PDB entry 8TH1 | X-ray diffraction, 1.80 A resolution | chains C and D of the 8 polymer chains in the assembly

Chain C (and D):
Protein: Ras GTPase-activating protein-binding protein 1
From: Homo sapiens
Notes: EC 3.6.4.12, 3.6.4.13; chain D of this document is another copy of the same molecule, construct and numbering; everything in this record applies to it too
UniProt: Q13283 (G3BP1_HUMAN); residues 1-139 here = UniProt positions 1-139
Amino-acid sequence (164 residues; numbered -24 to 139; the number before each row is that of its first residue; numbers below 1 keep their minus sign (Met-24 is residue -24)):
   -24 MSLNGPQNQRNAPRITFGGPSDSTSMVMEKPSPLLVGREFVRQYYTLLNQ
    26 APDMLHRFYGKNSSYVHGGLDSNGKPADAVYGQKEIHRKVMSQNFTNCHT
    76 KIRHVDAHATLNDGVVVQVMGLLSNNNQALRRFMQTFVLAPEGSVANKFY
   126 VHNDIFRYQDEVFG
Unresolved in the structure: -24 to -1, 44-50 (chain D: -24 to -1, 47, 138-139)
Sequence notes: expression tag (-24 to 0)
UniProt features mapped onto this chain:
  - cross-link (Glycyl lysine isopeptide (Lys-Gly)): Lys36 (interchain with G-Cter in ubiquitin), Lys50 (interchain with G-Cter in ubiquitin), Lys59 (interchain with G-Cter in ubiquitin), Lys64 (interchain with G-Cter in ubiquitin), Lys76 (interchain with G-Cter in ubiquitin), Lys123 (interchain with G-Cter in ubiquitin)
What the authors report for this chain:
  - mutagenesis - F15W, F112A: increased binding to Nucleoprotein
  - mutagenesis - F33W (K_D_ = 1.92 uM): decreased binding to Nucleoprotein
  - mutagenesis - F15A, F124A: decreased expression
  - mutagenesis - F112A: abolished binding to FxFG-containing Nups
  - mutagenesis - F124W: unchanged binding to interactome
  - mutagenesis - F33W: abolished binding to nsP3449-473

How chain C and chain D interact:
Pairs across the interface - 11 pairs, chain C then chain D:
  Pro51(C) - Tyr56(D)
  Asp53(C) - Asp53(D)
  Asp53(C) - Ala54(D)
  Asp53(C) - Val55(D)
  Asp53(C) - Glu60(D)
  Ala54(C) - Asp53(D)  hydrogen bond (backbone-side chain)
  Tyr56(C) - Lys50(D)
  Tyr56(C) - Pro51(D)  hydrogen bond (side chain-backbone)
  Arg63(C) - Glu60(D)  salt bridge
  Arg63(C) - Arg63(D)
  Lys64(C) - Glu60(D)  salt bridge
Other interface residues (no listed pair), chain C (7 interface residues in all): Glu60
Other interface residues (no listed pair), chain D (9 interface residues in all): Asp46

Summary:
The interface between chain C and chain D involves 7 residues on one side and 9 on the other; the contacts
include 2 hydrogen bonds and 2 salt bridges. Polar pairs include Arg63(C)-Glu60(D), Lys64(C)-Glu60(D) and
Ala54(C)-Asp53(D). The paper reports that F15W and F112A of chain C increase binding to Nucleoprotein; F15A
and F124A of chain C reduce expression; 6 substitutions were tested in all.
Both chains are Ras GTPase-activating protein-binding protein 1 (Homo sapiens). Entry 8TH1 (Crystal Structure
of the G3BP1 NTF2-like domain bound to the IDR1 of SARS-CoV-2 nucleocapsid protein D3L ...) was determined by
X-ray diffraction (same publication as 8TH5, 8TH6 and 8TH7).
